PDB entry 7KAP | electron microscopy, 4.10 A resolution (low resolution: residue-level contacts below are approximate; hydrogen-bond / salt-bridge calls are withheld) | chains C and D of the 7 polymer chains in the assembly

Chain C:
Name: Protein transport protein SSS1
Organism: Saccharomyces cerevisiae BY4741
Reference sequence: P35179 (SC61G_YEAST); numbering as in UniProt (aligned over 1-80)
Sequence (80 residues; numbered 1 to 80; the number before each row is that of its first residue):
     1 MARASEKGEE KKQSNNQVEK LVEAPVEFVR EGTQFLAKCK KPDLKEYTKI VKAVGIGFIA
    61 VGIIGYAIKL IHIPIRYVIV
Disordered / not traced: 1-25

Chain D:
Name: Protein translocation protein SEC63
Organism: Saccharomyces cerevisiae BY4741
Reference sequence: P14906 (SEC63_YEAST); residue numbers follow UniProt; this construct covers 2-663
Sequence (694 residues; each row starts with the number of its first residue; numbers below 1 keep their minus sign (Gly-13 is residue -13)):
   -13 GGSGGSGGSG GSGGSPTNYE YDEASETWPS FILTGLLMVV GPMTLLQIYQ IFFGANAEDG
    47 NSGKSKEFNE EVFKNLNEEY TSDEIKQFRR KFDKNSNKKS KIWSRRNIII IVGWILVAIL
   107 LQRINSNDAI KDAATKLFDP YEILGISTSA SDRDIKSAYR KLSVKFHPDK LAKGLTPDEK
   167 SVMEETYVQI TKAYESLTDE LVRQNYLKYG HPDGPQSTSH GIALPRFLVD GSASPLLVVC
   227 YVALLGLILP YFVSRWWART QSYTKKGIHN VTASNFVSNL VNYKPSEIVT TDLILHWLSF
   287 AHEFKQFFPD LQPTDFEKLL QDHINRRDSG KLNNAKFRIV AKCHSLLHGL LDIACGFRNL
   347 DIALGAINTF KCIVQAVPLT PNCQILQLPN VDKEHFITKT GDIHTLGKLF TLEDAKIGEV
   407 LGIKDQAKLN ETLRVASHIP NLKIIKADFL VPGENQVTPS STPYISLKVL VRSAKQPLIP
   467 TSLIPEENLT EPQDFESQRD PFAMMSKQPL VPYSFAPFFP TKRRGSWCCL VSSQKDGKIL
   527 QTPIIIEKLS YKNLNDDKDF FDKRIKMDLT KHEKFDINDW EIGTIKIPLG QPAPETVGDF
   587 FFRVIVKSTD YFTTDLDITM NMKVRDSPAV EQVEVYSEED DEYSTDDDET ESDDESDASD
   647 YTDIDTDTEA EDDESPEAGG ATTASGTGEN LYFQ
Disordered / not traced: -13 to 3, 37-53, 79-92, 116-201, 613-680
Differences from the reference sequence: expression tag (-13 to 1, 664-680)
UniProt features mapped onto this chain:
  - modified residue: Ser512 (Phosphoserine)
  - mutagenesis: Ala179 (A179T: Temperature-sensitive), Pro426 (P426L: Temperature-sensitive), Ile431 (I431N: Temperature-sensitive), Pro503 (P503A: Temperature-sensitive), Gly511 (G511R: Temperature-sensitive), Thr652 (T652A: Abolishes interaction with SEC62; defect in protein translocation), Thr654 (T654A: Abolishes interaction with SEC62; defect in protein translocation)
What the authors report for this chain:
  - mutagenesis - E440R/F481S: unchanged growth
  - mutagenesis - E440R/F481S: decreased growth in response to pore-mutant (PM) Sec61alpha

How chain C and chain D interact:
Residue-residue contacts - 12 pairs, chain C then chain D:
  Tyr66(C) - Phe17(D)
  Leu70(C) - Phe17(D)
  His72(C) - Tyr227(D)
  Ile73(C) - Tyr5(D)
  Pro74(C) - Tyr7(D)
  Pro74(C) - Leu210(D)
  Pro74(C) - Val215(D)
  Ile75(C) - Tyr227(D)
  Tyr77(C) - Val215(D)
  Val78(C) - Val215(D)
  Val78(C) - Ser220(D)
  Val78(C) - Val224(D)
Other interface residues (no listed pair), chain C (9 interface residues in all): Ile79

In short:
9 residues of chain C face 8 of chain D across their interface. Curated annotation (UniProt) lists 7
mutagenesis sites on chain D. The paper reports that E440R/F481S of chain D reduce growth in response to
pore-mutant (PM) Sec61alpha; E440R/F481S of chain D leave growth unchanged.
Chain C is Protein transport protein SSS1 and chain D is Protein translocation protein SEC63, both from
Saccharomyces cerevisiae BY4741; the structure, Cryo-EM structure of the Sec complex from S. cerevisiae, Sec61
pore mutant, class with Sec62, conformation ..., was determined by electron microscopy, deposited together
with 7KAH, 7KAI, 7KAJ, 7KAK, 7KAL, 7KAM and 8 further entries.
